7CHZ - chains H and I of the 3 polymer chains in the assembly; structure by X-ray diffraction, 2.50 A resolution.

[Chain H]
Molecule: heavy chain of antibody binding fragment of IgG26A
Organism: Homo sapiens
Notes: antibody fragment or engineered binder
Amino-acid sequence (227 residues; row label = number of the first residue in the row):
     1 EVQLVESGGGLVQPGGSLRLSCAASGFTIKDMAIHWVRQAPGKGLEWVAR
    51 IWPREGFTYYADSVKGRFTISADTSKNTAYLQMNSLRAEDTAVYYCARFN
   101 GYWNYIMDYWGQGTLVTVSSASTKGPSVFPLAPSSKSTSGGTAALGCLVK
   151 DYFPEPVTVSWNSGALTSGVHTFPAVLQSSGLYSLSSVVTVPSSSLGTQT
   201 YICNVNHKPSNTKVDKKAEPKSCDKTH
Disordered / not traced: 136-140, 221-227
Cystine bridges: Cys22-Cys96, Cys147-Cys203

[Chain I]
Molecule: Interleukin-1 beta
Organism: Homo sapiens
UniProtKB: P01584 (IL1B_HUMAN); residues 118-270 here correspond to UniProt positions 117-269 (UniProt number = residue number - 1)
Amino-acid sequence (157 residues; each row starts with the number of its first residue):
   114 LGSRAPVRSLNCTLRDSQQKSLVMSGPYELKALHLQGQDMEQQVVFSMSF
   164 VQGEESNDKIPVALGLKEKNLYLSCVLKDDKPTLQLESVDPKNYPKKKME
   214 KRFVFNKIEINNKLEFESAQFPNWYISTSQAENMPVFLGGTKGGQDITDF
   264 TMQFVSS
Disordered / not traced: 114-118, 270
Sequence notes: expression tag (114-117)

[Chain H / chain I interface]
Residue-residue contacts - 19 pairs, chain H then chain I:
  Arg50(H) with His147(I), hydrogen bond (side chain-backbone); Glu245(I), salt bridge
  Trp52(H) with Glu245(I), hydrogen bond; Asn246(I)
  Glu55(H) with Asn246(I), hydrogen bond
  Phe57(H) with Leu146(I), hydrophobic; Leu148(I), hydrophobic; Asp152(I); Gln155(I)
  Thr58(H) with Asp152(I), hydrogen bond (backbone-side chain)
  Tyr59(H) with His147(I); Leu148(I); Gln149(I)
  Tyr60(H) with Gln149(I), hydrogen bond (backbone-side chain)
  Lys65(H) with Gln149(I)
  Phe99(H) with Ala244(I), hydrophobic
  Gly101(H) with Ala244(I); Met247(I)
  Tyr102(H) with Met247(I)
Also at the interface, not in a pair above, chain I (11 interface residues in all): Val136

[Summary]
The chain H/chain I interface involves 11 residues from each chain, with 5 hydrogen bonds and 1 salt bridge.
Polar pairs include Arg50(H)-Glu245(I), Arg50(H)-His147(I) and Trp52(H)-Glu245(I).
Here chain H is heavy chain of antibody binding fragment of IgG26A and chain I is Interleukin-1 beta, both
from Homo sapiens. Entry 7CHZ (Crystal Structure Of Human Il-1beta In Complex With Antibody Binding Fragment
Of IgG26A) was determined by X-ray diffraction (same publication as 7CHY).
